Entry 9G6E (electron microscopy, 2.60 A resolution); this record covers chains B and D of the 4 polymer chains in the assembly.

# Chain B (and D)
Molecule: Osteopetrosis-associated transmembrane protein 1
Source organism: Homo sapiens
Notes: chain D of this document is another copy of the same molecule, construct and numbering; everything in this record applies to it too
UniProt: Q86WC4 (OSTM1_HUMAN); numbering as in UniProt (aligned over 1-334)
Chain sequence (334 residues; each row starts with the number of its first residue):
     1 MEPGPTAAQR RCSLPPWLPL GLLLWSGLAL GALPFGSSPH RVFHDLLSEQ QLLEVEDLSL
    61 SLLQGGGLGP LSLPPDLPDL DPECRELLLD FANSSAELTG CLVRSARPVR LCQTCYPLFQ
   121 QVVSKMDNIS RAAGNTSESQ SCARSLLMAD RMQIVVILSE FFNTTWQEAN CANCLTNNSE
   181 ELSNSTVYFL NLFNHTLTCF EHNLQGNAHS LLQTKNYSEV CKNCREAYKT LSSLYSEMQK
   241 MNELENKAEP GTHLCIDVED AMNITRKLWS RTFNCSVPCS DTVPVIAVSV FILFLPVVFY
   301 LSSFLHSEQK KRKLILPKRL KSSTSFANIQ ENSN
Disordered / not traced: 1-72, 132-140, 206-216, 311-334 (chain D: 1-78, 132-140, 206-216, 311-334)
Disulfides: Cys84-Cys142, Cys112-Cys171, Cys174-Cys255, Cys199-Cys224, Cys221-Cys275
Swiss-Prot annotation at these positions:
  - modified residue (Phosphoserine): Ser322, Ser325, Ser333
  - glycosylation (N-linked (GlcNAc...) asparagine): Asn93, Asn128, Asn135, Asn163, Asn177, Asn184, Asn194, Asn216, Asn263, Asn274

# Interface between chain B and chain D
Residue-residue contacts (86; chain B residue first):
  Leu73(B) - Leu197(D)  hydrophobic
  Leu73(B) - Phe200(D)
  Leu73(B) - Glu201(D)  hydrogen bond (backbone-side chain)
  Leu73(B) - Leu204(D)
  Leu73(B) - Leu268(D)  hydrophobic
  Pro74(B) - Leu268(D)
  Pro75(B) - Arg107(D)
  Asp76(B) - Arg107(D)  salt bridge
  Leu77(B) - Ile264(D)
  Leu77(B) - Lys267(D)
  Leu77(B) - Leu268(D)  hydrophobic
  Pro78(B) - Leu197(D)  hydrophobic
  Asp79(B) - Arg107(D)  hydrogen bond (backbone-side chain)
  Leu80(B) - Arg107(D)
  Leu80(B) - Pro108(D)
  Asp81(B) - Arg107(D)  salt bridge
  Arg85(B) - Arg104(D)  hydrogen bond (side chain-backbone)
  Leu88(B) - Val103(D)
  Leu88(B) - Arg107(D)
  Leu89(B) - Arg104(D)
  Phe91(B) - Val103(D)  hydrophobic
  Ala92(B) - Val103(D)  hydrophobic
  Ser95(B) - Thr99(D)
  Ala96(B) - Ala96(D)
  Ala96(B) - Gly100(D)
  Thr99(B) - Ser95(D)
  Thr99(B) - Thr99(D)  hydrogen bond
  Thr99(B) - Leu158(D)
  Gly100(B) - Ala92(D)
  Gly100(B) - Ala96(D)
  Leu102(B) - Ile154(D)
  Val103(B) - Leu88(D)
  Val103(B) - Phe91(D)  hydrophobic
  Val103(B) - Ala92(D)  hydrophobic
  Val103(B) - Leu158(D)  hydrophobic
  Arg104(B) - Arg85(D)  hydrogen bond (backbone-side chain)
  Arg104(B) - Leu89(D)
  Arg104(B) - Ala92(D)
  Ala106(B) - Asp150(D)
  Ala106(B) - Ile154(D)  hydrophobic
  Arg107(B) - Leu80(D)
  Arg107(B) - Arg85(D)  hydrogen bond (backbone-side chain)
  Arg107(B) - Ser145(D)
  Arg107(B) - Leu146(D)
  Arg107(B) - Ala149(D)
  Arg107(B) - Asp150(D)  salt bridge
  Val109(B) - Asp150(D)
  Leu111(B) - Ile154(D)  hydrophobic
  Ser145(B) - Arg107(D)  hydrogen bond
  Leu146(B) - Arg107(D)
  Asp150(B) - Ala106(D)
  Asp150(B) - Arg107(D)
  Asp150(B) - Val109(D)
  Asp150(B) - Asp260(D)
  Arg151(B) - Glu168(D)  salt bridge
  Arg151(B) - Ala169(D)
  Arg151(B) - His253(D)
  Arg151(B) - Leu254(D)
  Arg151(B) - Ile256(D)
  Arg151(B) - Glu259(D)  salt bridge
  Met152(B) - Leu111(D)  hydrophobic
  Met152(B) - Thr165(D)
  Met152(B) - Glu168(D)
  Met152(B) - Ala169(D)  hydrophobic
  Met152(B) - Ile256(D)  hydrophobic
  Ile154(B) - Leu102(D)
  Ile154(B) - Val103(D)  hydrophobic
  Ile154(B) - Ala106(D)  hydrophobic
  Ile154(B) - Leu111(D)  hydrophobic
  Ile157(B) - Thr165(D)
  Leu158(B) - Thr99(D)
  Leu158(B) - Val103(D)  hydrophobic
  Leu158(B) - Phe161(D)  hydrophobic
  Phe161(B) - Leu158(D)  hydrophobic
  Phe161(B) - Phe161(D)  hydrophobic
  Thr165(B) - Met152(D)
  Thr165(B) - Ile154(D)
  Glu168(B) - Arg151(D)  hydrogen bond (backbone-side chain)
  Glu168(B) - Met152(D)
  Ala169(B) - Arg151(D)
  Ala169(B) - Met152(D)  hydrogen bond (backbone-side chain)
  His253(B) - Arg151(D)
  Leu254(B) - Arg151(D)
  Ile256(B) - Arg151(D)
  Glu259(B) - Arg151(D)  salt bridge
  Asp260(B) - Asp150(D)
Other interface residues (no listed pair), chain B (46 interface residues in all): Cys84, Pro108, Ala149, Lys267
Other interface residues (no listed pair), chain D (46 interface residues in all): Asp79, Ile157, Thr272, Phe273

# In short
The chain B/chain D interface involves 46 residues from each chain; the contacts include 9 hydrogen bonds and
6 salt bridges. Among the polar pairs are Asp76(B)-Arg107(D), Asp81(B)-Arg107(D) and Arg107(B)-Asp150(D).
Chain B and chain D are both Osteopetrosis-associated transmembrane protein 1 (Homo sapiens); the structure,
CLC7(Y715C)/OSTM1 complex, was determined by electron microscopy together with 9G6C and 9G6D from the same
study.
